PDB entry 4BBL | electron microscopy, 18.00 A resolution (very low resolution: no residue pairs are listed; an interface is given only as per-side residue counts) | chains J and Y of the 26 polymer chains in the assembly

Chain J:
Name: Nucleoprotein
Source organism: Influenza A virus
UniProt: P15682 (NCAP_I33A0); residues 8-498 here = UniProt positions 8-498
Chain sequence (499 residues; row label = number of the first residue in the row):
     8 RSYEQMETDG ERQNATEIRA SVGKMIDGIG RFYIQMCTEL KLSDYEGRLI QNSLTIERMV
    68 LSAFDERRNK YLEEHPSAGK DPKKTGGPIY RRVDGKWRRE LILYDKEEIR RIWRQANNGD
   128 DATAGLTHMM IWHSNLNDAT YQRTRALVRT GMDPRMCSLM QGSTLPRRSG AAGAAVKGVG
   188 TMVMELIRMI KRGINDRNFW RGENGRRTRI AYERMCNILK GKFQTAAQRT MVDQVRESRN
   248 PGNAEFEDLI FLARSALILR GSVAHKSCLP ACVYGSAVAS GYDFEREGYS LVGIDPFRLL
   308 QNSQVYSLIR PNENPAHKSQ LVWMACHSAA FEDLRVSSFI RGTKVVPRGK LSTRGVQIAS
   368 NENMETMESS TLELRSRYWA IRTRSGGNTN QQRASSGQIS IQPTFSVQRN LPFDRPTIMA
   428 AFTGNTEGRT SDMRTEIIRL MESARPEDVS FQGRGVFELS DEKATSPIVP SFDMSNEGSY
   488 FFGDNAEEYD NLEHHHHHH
Disordered / not traced: 8-20, 73-91, 203-212, 397-404, 420-437, 490-506
Construct notes: expression tag (499-506); conflict Asp34 (Gly in P15682), Arg105 (Met in P15682), Thr237 (Ala in P15682), Ser283 (Pro in P15682), Thr472 (Ala in P15682)

Chain Y:
Molecule: 308-nt RNA strand
Source organism: Influenza A virus
Sequence (308 nucleotides; numbered 1 to 308; the number before each row is that of its first residue):
     1 UUUUUUUUUU UUUUUUUUUU UUUUUUUUUU UUUUUUUUUU UUUUUUUUUU UUUUUUUUUU
    61 UUUUUUUUUU UUUUUUUUUU UUUUUUUUUU UUUUUUUUUU UUUUUUUUUU UUUUUUUUUU
   121 UUUUUUUUUU UUUUUUUUUU UUUUUUUUUU UUUUUUUUUU UUUUUUUUUU UUUUUUUUUU
   181 UUUUUUUUUU UUUUUUUUUU UUUUUUUUUU UUUUUUUUUU UUUUUUUUUU UUUUUUUUUU
   241 UUUUUUUUUU UUUUUUUUUU UUUUUUUUUU UUUUUUUUUU UUUUUUUUUU UUUUUUUUUU
   301 UUUUUUUU

Interface between chain J and chain Y:
At this resolution (18 A) residue pairs are not listed: 20 residues of chain J and 18 of chain Y lie at the interface.

Overview:
20 residues of chain J face 18 of chain Y across their interface.
Chain J is Nucleoprotein and chain Y is a 308-nt RNA strand, both from Influenza A virus; the structure,
Cryo-electron microscopy reconstruction of the helical part of influenza A virus ribonucleoprotein isolated
from virions, was determined by electron microscopy.
